PDB entry 3NZU | X-ray diffraction, 2.60 A resolution | chain A

# Chain A
Protein: Phosphatidylinositol-4,5-bisphosphate 3-kinase catalytic subunit gamma isoform
From: Homo sapiens
Notes: EC 2.7.1.153
UniProt: P48736 (PK3CG_HUMAN); numbering as in UniProt (aligned over 147-1094)
Chain sequence (954 residues; row label = number of the first residue in the row):
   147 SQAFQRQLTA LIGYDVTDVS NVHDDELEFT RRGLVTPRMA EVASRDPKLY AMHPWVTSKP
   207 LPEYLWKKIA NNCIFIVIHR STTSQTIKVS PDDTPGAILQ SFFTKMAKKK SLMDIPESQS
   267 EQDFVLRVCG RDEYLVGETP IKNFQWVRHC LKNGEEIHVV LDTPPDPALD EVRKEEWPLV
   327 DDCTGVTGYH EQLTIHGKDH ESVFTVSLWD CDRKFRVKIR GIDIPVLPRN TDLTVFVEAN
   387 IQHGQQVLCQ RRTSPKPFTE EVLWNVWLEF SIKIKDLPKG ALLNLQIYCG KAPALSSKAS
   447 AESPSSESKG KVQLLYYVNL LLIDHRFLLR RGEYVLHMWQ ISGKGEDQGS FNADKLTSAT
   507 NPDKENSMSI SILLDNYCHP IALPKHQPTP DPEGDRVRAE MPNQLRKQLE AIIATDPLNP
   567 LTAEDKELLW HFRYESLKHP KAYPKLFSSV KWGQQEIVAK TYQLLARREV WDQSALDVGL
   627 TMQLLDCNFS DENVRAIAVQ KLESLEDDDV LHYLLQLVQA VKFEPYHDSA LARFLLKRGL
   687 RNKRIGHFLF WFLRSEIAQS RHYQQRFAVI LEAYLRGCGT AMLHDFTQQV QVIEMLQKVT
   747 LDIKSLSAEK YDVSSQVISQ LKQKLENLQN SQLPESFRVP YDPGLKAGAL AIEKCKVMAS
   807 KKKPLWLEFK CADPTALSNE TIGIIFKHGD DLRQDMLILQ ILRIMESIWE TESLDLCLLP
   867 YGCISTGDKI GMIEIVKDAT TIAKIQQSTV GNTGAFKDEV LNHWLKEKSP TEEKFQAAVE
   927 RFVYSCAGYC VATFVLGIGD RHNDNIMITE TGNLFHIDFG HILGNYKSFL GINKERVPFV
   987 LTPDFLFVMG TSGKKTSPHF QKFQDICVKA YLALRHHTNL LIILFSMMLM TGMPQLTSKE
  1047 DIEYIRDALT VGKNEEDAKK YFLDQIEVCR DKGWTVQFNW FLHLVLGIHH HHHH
Disordered / not traced: 147, 249-268, 321-356, 436-459, 488-495, 522-545, 753-756, 973-981, 1095-1100
Construct notes: expression tag (1095-1100)
Swiss-Prot annotation at these positions:
  - region: Val-803 to Lys-809 (G-loop), Gly-943 to Asn-951 (Catalytic loop), His-962 to Thr-988 (Activation loop)
  - binding site (ATP): Gly-829 to Leu-838, Leu-864 to Thr-872, Phe-961 to Leu-969
  - modified residue: Thr-1024 (Phosphothreonine)

# In short
From UniProt: 28 ATP-binding residues.
Chain A is Phosphatidylinositol-4,5-bisphosphate 3-kinase catalytic subunit gamma isoform (Homo sapiens); the
structure, Structure-based Optimization of Pyrazolo -Pyrimidine and -Pyridine Inhibitors of PI3-Kinase, was
determined by X-ray diffraction, deposited together with 3NZS.
